Entry 7K0V (X-ray diffraction, 1.93 A resolution); this record covers chains A and D of the 4 polymer chains in the assembly.

== Chain A (and D) ==
Protein: Non-specific serine/threonine protein kinase
Organism: Homo sapiens
Notes: EC 2.7.11.1; chain D of this document is another copy of the same molecule, construct and numbering; everything in this record applies to it too
Reference sequence: H7C560 (H7C560_HUMAN); numbering as in UniProt (aligned over 444-723)
Amino-acid sequence (288 residues; each row starts with the number of its first residue):
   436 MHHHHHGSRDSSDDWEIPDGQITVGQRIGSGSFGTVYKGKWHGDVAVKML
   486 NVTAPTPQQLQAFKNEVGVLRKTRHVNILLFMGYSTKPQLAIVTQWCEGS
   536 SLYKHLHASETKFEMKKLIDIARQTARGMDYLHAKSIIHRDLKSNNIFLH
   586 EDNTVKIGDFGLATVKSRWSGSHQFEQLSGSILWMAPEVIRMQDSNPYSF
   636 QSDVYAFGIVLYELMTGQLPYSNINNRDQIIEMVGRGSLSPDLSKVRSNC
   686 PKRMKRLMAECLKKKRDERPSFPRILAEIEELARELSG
Not modelled in the structure: 436-448, 600-608, 628-630, 723 (chain D: 436-448, 606-608, 723)
Sequence notes: initiating methionine (436); expression tag (437-443); conflict K539 (His in H7C560), A543 (Ile in H7C560), S544 (Ile in H7C560), K551 (Ile in H7C560), R562 (Gln in H7C560), N588 (Leu in H7C560), S630 (Lys in H7C560), E667 (Phe in H7C560), S673 (Tyr in H7C560), R688 (Ala in H7C560), S706 (Leu in H7C560), R709 (Gln in H7C560), E713 (Ser in H7C560), E716 (Leu in H7C560), E720 (Ser in H7C560), S722 (Pro in H7C560), G723 (Lys in H7C560)
Residues lining bound ligands: VQP (N-(3,3-dimethylbutyl)-N'-{2-fluoro-5-[(5-fluoro-3-methyl-4-oxo-3,4-dihydroquinazolin-6-yl)amino]-4-methylphenyl}urea): I463, V471, A481, V482, K483, E501, V504, L505, T508, I513, L514, I527, T529, Q530, W531, C532, L567, I572, H574, F583, I592, G593, D594, F595, L597

== Interface between chain A and chain D ==
Pairs across the interface - 13 pairs, chain A then chain D:
  P492(A) - V487(D)  hydrophobic
  Q496(A) - S467(D)
  N500(A) - V600(D)
  N500(A) - S602(D)
  N500(A) - W604(D)
  E501(A) - W604(D)
  V504(A) - W604(D)  hydrophobic
  S571(A) - W604(D)
  I572(A) - W604(D)
  I573(A) - W604(D)  hydrogen bond (backbone-backbone)
  I573(A) - S605(D)
  H574(A) - W604(D)
  R575(A) - R603(D)  hydrogen bond (side chain-backbone)
Also at the interface, not in a pair above, chain D (8 interface residues in all): K601

== In short ==
10 residues of chain A and 8 residues of chain D are in contact, with 2 hydrogen bonds. Polar contacts include
R575(A)-R603(D) and I573(A)-W604(D). Chain A binds compound VQP.
Both chains are Non-specific serine/threonine protein kinase (Homo sapiens). Entry 7K0V (Crystal structure of
bRaf in complex with inhibitor GNE-0749) was determined by X-ray diffraction, deposited together with 6XLO.
